Entry 8FF4 (electron microscopy, 3.60 A resolution); this record covers chains H and N of the 23 polymer chains in the assembly.

== Chain H ==
Name: Type I-B CRISPR-associated protein Cas7
Source organism: Nostoc sp. 'Peltigera membranacea cyanobiont' 210A
Reference sequence: A0A235IG15 (A0A235IG15_9NOSO); residues 1-323 here = UniProt positions 1-323
Chain sequence (323 residues; row label = number of the first residue in the row):
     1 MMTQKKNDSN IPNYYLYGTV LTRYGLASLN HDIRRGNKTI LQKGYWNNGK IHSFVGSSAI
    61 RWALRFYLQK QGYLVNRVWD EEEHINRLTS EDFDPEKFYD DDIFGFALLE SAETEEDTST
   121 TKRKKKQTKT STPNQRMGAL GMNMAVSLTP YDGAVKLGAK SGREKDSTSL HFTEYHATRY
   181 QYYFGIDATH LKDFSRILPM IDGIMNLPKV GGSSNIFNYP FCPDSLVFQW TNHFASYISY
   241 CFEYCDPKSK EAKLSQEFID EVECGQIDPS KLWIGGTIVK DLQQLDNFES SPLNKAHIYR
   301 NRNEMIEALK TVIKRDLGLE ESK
Not modelled in the structure: 1-11, 110-132, 320-323

== Chain N ==
Molecule: Target DNA strand
Sequence (85 nucleotides; numbered -19 to 65; the number before each row is that of its first residue; numbers below 1 keep their minus sign (DG-19 is residue -19)):
   -19 GGCCGCTACG TATCGTAGAT ATATCTACGC GTAGATATAT CTACGTTTAA CAGTGGCCTT
    41 ATTAAATGAC TTCTCCATGA TCTAC

== How chain H and chain N interact ==
Pairs across the interface (18; chain H residue first):
  Arg34(H) with DT51(N), base contact; DT52(N), salt bridge to the phosphate
  Gly36(H) with DT51(N), phosphate contact
  Asn37(H) with DC50(N), hydrogen bond to the base; DT51(N), hydrogen bond to the phosphate
  Lys38(H) with DT51(N), base contact
  Thr39(H) with DT51(N), base contact
  Lys165(H) with DG48(N), base contact; DA49(N), sugar contact
  Asp166(H) with DA49(N), sugar contact
  Ser167(H) with DC50(N), phosphate contact
  Thr168(H) with DT51(N), base contact; DT52(N), sugar contact
  Ser169(H) with DA49(N), sugar contact; DC50(N), sugar contact
  Leu170(H) with DA49(N), base contact; DC50(N), base contact
  His171(H) with DT51(N), base contact
Other interface residues (no listed pair), chain H (14 interface residues in all): Ala159, Phe172

== In short ==
14 residues of chain H face 5 of chain N across their interface; the contacts include 2 hydrogen bonds and 1
salt bridge. Polar contacts include Asn37(H)-DC50(N), Asn37(H)-DT51(N) and Arg34(H)-DT52(N).
Here chain H is Type I-B CRISPR-associated protein Cas7 (Nostoc sp. 'Peltigera membranacea cyanobiont' 210A)
and chain N is Target DNA strand. Entry 8FF4 (Cryo-EM structure of Cascade-DNA-TniQ-TnsC complex (composite)
in type I-B CAST system) was determined by electron microscopy (same publication as 8FCJ, 8FCU, 8FCV, 8FCW,
8FD2, 8FD3 and 8FF5).
